5XLM - chain A; structure by X-ray diffraction, 2.20 A resolution.

Chain A:
Protein: Serine/threonine-protein kinase PknI
Organism: Mycobacterium tuberculosis (strain ATCC 25618 / H37Rv)
Notes: EC 2.7.11.1
UniProt: P9WI69 (PKNI_MYCTU); residue numbers follow UniProt; this construct covers 372-585
Amino-acid sequence (214 residues; numbered 372 to 585; the number before each row is that of its first residue):
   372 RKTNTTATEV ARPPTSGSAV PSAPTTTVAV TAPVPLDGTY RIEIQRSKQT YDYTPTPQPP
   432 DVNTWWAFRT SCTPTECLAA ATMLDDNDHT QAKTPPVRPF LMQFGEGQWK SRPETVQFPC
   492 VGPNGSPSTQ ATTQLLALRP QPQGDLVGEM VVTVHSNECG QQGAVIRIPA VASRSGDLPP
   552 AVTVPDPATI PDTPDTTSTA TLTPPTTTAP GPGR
Unresolved in the structure: 372-401, 491-500, 528-531, 561-585
Disulfides: Cys443-Cys448
Swiss-Prot annotation at these positions:
  - mutagenesis: Ile413 (I413E/K/G: Results in a conformational transition from dimer to monomer), Pro430 (P430G: Favors the presence of monomers in solution), Pro431 (P431G: Favors the presence of monomers in solution)

Overview:
From UniProt: 3 mutagenesis sites.
Chain A is Serine/threonine-protein kinase PknI (Mycobacterium tuberculosis (strain ATCC 25618 / H37Rv)); the
structure, Monomer form of M.tuberculosis PknI sensor domain, was determined by X-ray diffraction, deposited
together with 5XKA and 5XLL.
